PDB entry 7Y4Q | X-ray diffraction, 4.70 A resolution (low resolution: residue-level contacts below are approximate; hydrogen-bond / salt-bridge calls are withheld) | chains B and D of the 4 polymer chains in the assembly

== Chain B ==
Molecule: Plexin-A1
Organism: Homo sapiens
Notes: fragment: ectodomain fragment
Reference sequence: Q9UIW2 (PLXA1_HUMAN); residue numbers follow UniProt; this construct covers 27-708
Amino-acid sequence (694 residues; numbered 25 to 718; the number before each row is that of its first residue):
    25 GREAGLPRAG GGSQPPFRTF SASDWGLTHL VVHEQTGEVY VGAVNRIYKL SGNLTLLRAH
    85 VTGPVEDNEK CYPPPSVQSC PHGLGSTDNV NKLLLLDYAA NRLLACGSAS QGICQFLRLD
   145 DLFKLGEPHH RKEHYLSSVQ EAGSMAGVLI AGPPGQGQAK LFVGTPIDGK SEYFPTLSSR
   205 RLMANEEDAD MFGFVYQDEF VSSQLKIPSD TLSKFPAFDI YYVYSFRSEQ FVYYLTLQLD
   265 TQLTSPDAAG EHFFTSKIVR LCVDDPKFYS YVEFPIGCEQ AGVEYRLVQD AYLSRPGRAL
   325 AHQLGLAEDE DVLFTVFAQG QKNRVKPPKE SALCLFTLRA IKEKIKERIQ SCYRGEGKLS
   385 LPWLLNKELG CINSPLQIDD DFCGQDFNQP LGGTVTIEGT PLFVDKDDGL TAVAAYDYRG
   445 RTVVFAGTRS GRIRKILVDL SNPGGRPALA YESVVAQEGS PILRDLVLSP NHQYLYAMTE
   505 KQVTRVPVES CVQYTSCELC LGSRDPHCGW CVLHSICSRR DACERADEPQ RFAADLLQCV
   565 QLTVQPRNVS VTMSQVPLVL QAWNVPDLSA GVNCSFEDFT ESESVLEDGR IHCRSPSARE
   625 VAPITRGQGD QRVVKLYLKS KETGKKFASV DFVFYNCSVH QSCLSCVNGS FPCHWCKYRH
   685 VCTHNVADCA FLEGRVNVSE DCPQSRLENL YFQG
Unresolved in the structure: 25-38, 709-718
Cystine bridges: Cys95-Cys104, Cys130-Cys138, Cys286-Cys407, Cys302-Cys358, Cys376-Cys395, Cys515-Cys532, Cys521-Cys563, Cys524-Cys541, Cys535-Cys547, Cys598-Cys617, Cys661-Cys677, Cys667-Cys706, Cys670-Cys686, Cys680-Cys693
Glycans and other covalent adducts: N-acetylglucosamine (NAG) linked to Asn77, Asn572
Sequence notes: expression tag (25-26, 709-718)
UniProt features mapped onto this chain:
  - glycosylation (N-linked (GlcNAc...) asparagine): Asn77, Asn660, Asn672, Asn701
  - natural variant: Leu119 (L119P: In DWOPNED; uncertain significance)

== Chain D ==
Molecule: Semaphorin 6D
Organism: Rattus norvegicus
Notes: fragment: ectodomain fragment
Reference sequence: A0A0G2JZC4 (A0A0G2JZC4_RAT); numbering as in UniProt (aligned over 22-570)
Amino-acid sequence (552 residues; row label = number of the first residue in the row):
    19 SSRSFPEDDE PLNTVDYHYS RQYPVFRGRP SGNESQHRLD FQLMLKIRDT LYIAGRDQVY
    79 TVNLNDIPQT EVIPSKKLTW RSRQQDRENC AMKGKHKDEC HNFIKVFVPR NDEMVFVCGT
   139 NAFNPMCRYY RLSTLEYDGE EISGLARCPF DARQTNVALF ADGKLYSATV ADFLASDAVI
   199 YRSMGDGSAL RTIKYDSKWI KEPHFLHAIE YGNYVYFFFR EIAVEHNNLG KAVYSRVARI
   259 CKNDMGGSQR VLEKHWTSFL KARLNCSVPG DSFFYFDVLQ SITDIIQING IPTVIGVFTT
   319 QLNSIPGSAV CAFGMDDIEK VFKGRFKEQK TPDSVWTAVP EDKVPKPRPG CCAKHGLAEA
   379 YKTSIDFPDD TLSFIKSHPL MDSAVPPIAD EPWFTKTRVR YRLTAIEVDR SAGPYQNYTV
   439 IFVGSEAGVV LKVLAKTSPF SLNDSVLLEE IEAYNPAKCS AESEEDRKVV SLQLDRDHHA
   499 LYVAFSSCVV RIPLSRCERY GSCKKSCIAS RDPYCGWLSQ GVCERVTLGM LAGGYEQDTE
   559 YGNTAHLGDC HE
Unresolved in the structure: 19-20, 47-54, 479-483, 545-553, 570
Cystine bridges: Cys108-Cys118, Cys136-Cys145, Cys259-Cys370, Cys284-Cys329, Cys477-Cys506, Cys515-Cys533, Cys521-Cys568, Cys525-Cys541
Glycans and other covalent adducts: N-acetylglucosamine (NAG) linked to Asn283, Asn435
Sequence notes: expression tag (19-21); engineered mutation Gly332 (Ser in A0A0G2JZC4)

== How chain B and chain D interact ==
Contacting residue pairs (35):
  Tyr96(B) - Gln267(D)
  Tyr96(B) - Arg268(D)
  Pro97(B) - Arg268(D)
  Gln102(B) - Gln267(D)
  Gln102(B) - Arg268(D)
  Glu196(B) - Lys394(D)
  Tyr197(B) - Arg268(D)
  Glu223(B) - Tyr199(D)
  Glu223(B) - Ala207(D)
  Phe224(B) - Leu163(D)
  Phe224(B) - Ala164(D)
  Phe224(B) - Ala189(D)
  Phe224(B) - Lys212(D)
  Ser233(B) - Ile211(D)
  Ser233(B) - Tyr213(D)
  Ser233(B) - Asp214(D)
  Asp234(B) - Tyr213(D)
  Asp234(B) - Ser215(D)
  Ser237(B) - Lys216(D)
  Lys391(B) - Tyr213(D)
  Lys391(B) - Glu220(D)
  Leu393(B) - Leu192(D)
  Ile396(B) - Lys111(D)
  Asn397(B) - Lys111(D)
  Asn397(B) - Gly112(D)
  Ser398(B) - Met110(D)
  Pro399(B) - Met110(D)
  Leu400(B) - Met110(D)
  Gln409(B) - Met110(D)
  Asp410(B) - Lys111(D)
  Asp410(B) - Leu192(D)
  Phe411(B) - Met110(D)
  Phe411(B) - Lys111(D)
  Phe411(B) - Leu192(D)
  Gln413(B) - Leu192(D)
Also at the interface, not in a pair above, chain B (25 interface residues in all): Lys156, Pro232, Leu388, Asn412
Also at the interface, not in a pair above, chain D (25 interface residues in all): Ala109, Phe191, Asp195, Arg209, Val269, Glu271

== In short ==
The chain B/chain D interface involves 25 residues from each chain. N-acetylglucosamine is covalently linked
to Asn77(B) and Asn572(B). Covalently linked N-acetylglucosamine: at Asn283(D) and Asn435(D).
Here chain B is Plexin-A1 (Homo sapiens) and chain D is Semaphorin 6D (Rattus norvegicus). Entry 7Y4Q
(Semaphorin 6D in complex with Plexin A1) was determined by X-ray diffraction.
